Entry 8YGG (electron microscopy, 2.98 A resolution); this record covers chains A and B.

# Chain A (and B)
Molecule: DNA topoisomerase 2
Organism: African swine fever virus pig/Kenya/KEN-50/1950
Notes: EC 5.6.2.2; chain B of this document is another copy of the same molecule, construct and numbering; everything in this record applies to it too
UniProt: A0A0C5B080 (A0A0C5B080_ASF); residue numbers follow UniProt; this construct covers 1-1192
Amino-acid sequence (1194 residues; row label = number of the first residue in the row):
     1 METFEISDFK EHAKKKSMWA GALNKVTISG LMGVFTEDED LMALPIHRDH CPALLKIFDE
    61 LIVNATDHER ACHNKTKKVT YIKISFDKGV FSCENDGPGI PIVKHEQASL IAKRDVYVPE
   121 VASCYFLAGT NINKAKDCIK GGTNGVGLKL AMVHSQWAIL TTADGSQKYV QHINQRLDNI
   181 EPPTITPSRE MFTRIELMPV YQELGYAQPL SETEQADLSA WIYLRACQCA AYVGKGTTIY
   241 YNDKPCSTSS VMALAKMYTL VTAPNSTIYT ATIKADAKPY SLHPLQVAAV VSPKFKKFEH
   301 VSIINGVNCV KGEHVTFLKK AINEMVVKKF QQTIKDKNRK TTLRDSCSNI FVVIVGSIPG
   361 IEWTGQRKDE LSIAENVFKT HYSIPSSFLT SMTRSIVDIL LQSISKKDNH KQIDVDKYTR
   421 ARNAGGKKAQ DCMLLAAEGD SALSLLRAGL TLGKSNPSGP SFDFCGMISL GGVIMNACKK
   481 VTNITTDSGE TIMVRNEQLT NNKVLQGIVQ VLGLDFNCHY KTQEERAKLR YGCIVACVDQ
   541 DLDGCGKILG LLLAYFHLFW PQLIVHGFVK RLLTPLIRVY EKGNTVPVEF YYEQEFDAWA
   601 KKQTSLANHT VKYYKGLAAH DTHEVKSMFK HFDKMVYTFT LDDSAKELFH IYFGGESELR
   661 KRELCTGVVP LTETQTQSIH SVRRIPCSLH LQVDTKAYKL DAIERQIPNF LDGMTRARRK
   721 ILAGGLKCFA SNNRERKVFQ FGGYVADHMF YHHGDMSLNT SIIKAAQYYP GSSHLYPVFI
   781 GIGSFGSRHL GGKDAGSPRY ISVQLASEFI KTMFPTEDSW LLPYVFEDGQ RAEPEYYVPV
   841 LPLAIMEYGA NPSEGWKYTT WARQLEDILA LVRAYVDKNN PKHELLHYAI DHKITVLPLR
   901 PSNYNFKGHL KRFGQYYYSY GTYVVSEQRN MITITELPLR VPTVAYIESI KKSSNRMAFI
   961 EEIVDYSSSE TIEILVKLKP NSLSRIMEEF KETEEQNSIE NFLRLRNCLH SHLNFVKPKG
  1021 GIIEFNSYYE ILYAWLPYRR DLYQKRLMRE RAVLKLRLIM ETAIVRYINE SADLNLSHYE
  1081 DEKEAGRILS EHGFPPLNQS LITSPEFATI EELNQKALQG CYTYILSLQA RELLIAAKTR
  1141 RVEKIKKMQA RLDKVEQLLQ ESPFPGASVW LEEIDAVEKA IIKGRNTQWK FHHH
Unresolved in the structure: 1-415, 472-501, 655-657, 1194
Differences from the reference sequence: expression tag (1193-1194)
What the authors report for this chain:
  - conformationally variable residues (order/disorder transition): Gly-471 to Asn-501
  - specificity-determining residues: Asp-416, Lys-503 (proposed by the authors, not directly observed)

# Chain A / chain B interface
Pairs across the interface (132; chain A residue first):
  Arg-420(A) / Glu-962(B)  salt bridge
  Arg-420(A) / Tyr-966(B)  hydrogen bond (backbone-side chain)
  Ala-421(A) / Tyr-966(B)
  Arg-422(A) / Tyr-966(B)
  Asp-440(A) / Leu-790(B)
  Asp-440(A) / Asp-794(B)
  Ser-441(A) / Asp-794(B)
  Ser-441(A) / Ala-795(B)
  Ser-441(A) / Gly-796(B)
  Ser-444(A) / Asp-794(B)
  Arg-447(A) / Asp-965(B)  hydrogen bond (side chain-backbone)
  Arg-447(A) / Tyr-966(B)
  Arg-447(A) / Ser-967(B)  hydrogen bond (side chain-backbone)
  Ala-448(A) / Ser-969(B)
  Thr-451(A) / Tyr-966(B)
  Thr-451(A) / Ser-967(B)
  Thr-451(A) / Ser-968(B)
  Thr-451(A) / Ser-969(B)
  Phe-462(A) / Tyr-966(B)  hydrophobic
  Asp-541(A) / Arg-799(B)  salt bridge
  Asp-541(A) / Tyr-800(B)  hydrogen bond
  Asp-543(A) / Tyr-800(B)  hydrogen bond
  Lys-612(A) / Ile-782(B)
  Lys-615(A) / Tyr-800(B)
  Gly-616(A) / Tyr-800(B)
  Ala-618(A) / Gly-783(B)
  Ala-618(A) / Ser-784(B)  hydrogen bond (backbone-backbone)
  Ala-618(A) / Gly-796(B)
  Ala-618(A) / Ile-801(B)
  Ala-619(A) / Tyr-800(B)
  His-620(A) / Gly-783(B)
  Asp-621(A) / Lys-1190(B)
  Glu-735(A) / Lys-612(B)  salt bridge
  Arg-736(A) / Asp-747(B)  salt bridge
  Lys-737(A) / Asp-828(B)  salt bridge
  Phe-739(A) / Ala-746(B)
  Phe-739(A) / Phe-750(B)  hydrophobic
  Phe-739(A) / Tyr-751(B)
  Phe-739(A) / His-752(B)
  Gln-740(A) / Ala-746(B)
  Gln-740(A) / Asp-747(B)  hydrogen bond (side chain-backbone)
  Gln-740(A) / Phe-750(B)
  Gly-743(A) / Gly-743(B)
  Tyr-744(A) / Asp-747(B)
  Ala-746(A) / Phe-739(B)
  Ala-746(A) / Gln-740(B)
  Asp-747(A) / Arg-736(B)  salt bridge
  Asp-747(A) / Gln-740(B)
  Asp-747(A) / Tyr-744(B)
  Phe-750(A) / Phe-739(B)  hydrophobic
  Phe-750(A) / Gln-740(B)
  Phe-750(A) / Arg-799(B)
  Tyr-751(A) / Phe-739(B)
  His-752(A) / Phe-739(B)
  His-752(A) / Arg-799(B)  hydrogen bond
  Asp-755(A) / Gly-754(B)
  Asp-755(A) / Asp-755(B)  hydrogen bond (side chain-backbone)
  Gly-783(A) / Ala-618(B)
  Gly-783(A) / His-620(B)
  Ser-784(A) / Ser-441(B)
  Ser-784(A) / Ser-444(B)  hydrogen bond
  Ser-784(A) / Ala-618(B)  hydrogen bond (backbone-backbone)
  His-789(A) / Arg-447(B)
  Lys-793(A) / Asp-440(B)
  Asp-794(A) / Asp-440(B)
  Asp-794(A) / Ser-441(B)
  Asp-794(A) / Ser-444(B)
  Ala-795(A) / Ser-441(B)
  Gly-796(A) / Ser-441(B)
  Gly-796(A) / Ala-618(B)
  Arg-799(A) / Asp-541(B)  salt bridge
  Arg-799(A) / Phe-750(B)
  Arg-799(A) / His-752(B)  hydrogen bond
  Tyr-800(A) / Asp-541(B)  hydrogen bond
  Tyr-800(A) / Asp-543(B)  hydrogen bond
  Tyr-800(A) / Lys-615(B)
  Tyr-800(A) / Gly-616(B)
  Tyr-800(A) / Ala-619(B)
  Ile-801(A) / Ala-618(B)
  Asp-828(A) / Lys-737(B)  salt bridge
  Asp-965(A) / Thr-419(B)
  Asp-965(A) / Arg-447(B)  salt bridge
  Tyr-966(A) / Arg-420(B)  hydrogen bond (side chain-backbone)
  Tyr-966(A) / Ala-421(B)
  Tyr-966(A) / Arg-422(B)  hydrogen bond (side chain-backbone)
  Tyr-966(A) / Arg-447(B)
  Tyr-966(A) / Phe-462(B)  hydrophobic
  Ser-967(A) / Arg-447(B)  hydrogen bond (backbone-side chain)
  Ser-967(A) / Thr-451(B)
  Ser-968(A) / Thr-451(B)  hydrogen bond
  Ser-969(A) / Ala-448(B)
  Ser-969(A) / Thr-451(B)
  Leu-1076(A) / Leu-1134(B)
  Ser-1077(A) / Leu-1133(B)
  Ser-1077(A) / Ile-1135(B)
  Tyr-1079(A) / Leu-1134(B)
  Tyr-1079(A) / Ile-1135(B)
  Glu-1080(A) / Leu-1134(B)
  Glu-1080(A) / Ile-1135(B)
  Glu-1080(A) / Ala-1136(B)  hydrogen bond (backbone-backbone)
  Asp-1081(A) / Leu-1134(B)
  Glu-1082(A) / Leu-1134(B)
  Thr-1123(A) / Arg-1131(B)
  Ile-1125(A) / Ala-1130(B)
  Leu-1126(A) / Ala-1130(B)  hydrogen bond (backbone-backbone)
  Leu-1126(A) / Arg-1131(B)  hydrogen bond (backbone-backbone)
  Ser-1127(A) / Gln-1129(B)  hydrogen bond
  Ser-1127(A) / Arg-1131(B)
  Leu-1128(A) / Ala-1130(B)  hydrogen bond (backbone-backbone)
  Gln-1129(A) / Leu-1126(B)
  Gln-1129(A) / Ser-1127(B)
  Gln-1129(A) / Leu-1128(B)
  Ala-1130(A) / Ile-1125(B)
  Ala-1130(A) / Leu-1126(B)  hydrogen bond (backbone-backbone)
  Ala-1130(A) / Leu-1128(B)  hydrogen bond (backbone-backbone)
  Arg-1131(A) / Glu-1082(B)  salt bridge
  Arg-1131(A) / Thr-1123(B)  hydrogen bond
  Arg-1131(A) / Leu-1126(B)  hydrogen bond (backbone-backbone)
  Arg-1131(A) / Ser-1127(B)
  Leu-1133(A) / Ser-1077(B)
  Leu-1134(A) / Leu-1076(B)
  Leu-1134(A) / Tyr-1079(B)
  Leu-1134(A) / Glu-1080(B)
  Leu-1134(A) / Asp-1081(B)
  Leu-1134(A) / Glu-1082(B)
  Ile-1135(A) / Ser-1077(B)
  Ile-1135(A) / His-1078(B)
  Ile-1135(A) / Tyr-1079(B)  hydrogen bond (backbone-backbone)
  Ile-1135(A) / Glu-1080(B)  hydrogen bond (backbone-backbone)
  Ala-1136(A) / Glu-1080(B)  hydrogen bond (backbone-backbone)
  Lys-1190(A) / Asp-621(B)
  His-1193(A) / Asp-621(B)
Interface residues without a listed pair, chain A (79 interface residues in all): Asp-539, Phe-741, His-753, Gly-754, Ile-782, Ser-787, Leu-790, Glu-827, Val-964, Tyr-1067, Ala-1072
Interface residues without a listed pair, chain B (80 interface residues in all): Asp-539, Thr-622, His-623, His-753, His-789, Ser-802, Val-964, Glu-973, Leu-975, Tyr-1067

# Summary
79 residues of chain A and 80 residues of chain B are in contact; the contacts include 30 hydrogen bonds and
10 salt bridges. Among the polar pairs are Arg-420(A)/Glu-962(B), Asp-541(A)/Arg-799(B) and
Glu-735(A)/Lys-612(B). The paper reports specificity determinants Asp-416(A) and Lys-503(A); conformational
variability at Gly-471(A).
Chain A and chain B are both DNA topoisomerase 2 (African swine fever virus pig/Kenya/KEN-50/1950); the
structure, pP1192R-apo Closed state, was determined by electron microscopy together with 8YGE, 8YGH and 8YIK
from the same study.
